5KBJ - chains A and W of the 6 polymer chains in the assembly; structure by X-ray diffraction, 3.09 A resolution.

== Chain A ==
Protein: Replication initiator A, N-terminal
From: Staphylococcus aureus
UniProt: D2JDC3 (D2JDC3_STAAU); numbering as in UniProt (aligned over 2-133)
Amino-acid sequence (132 residues; row label = number of the first residue in the row):
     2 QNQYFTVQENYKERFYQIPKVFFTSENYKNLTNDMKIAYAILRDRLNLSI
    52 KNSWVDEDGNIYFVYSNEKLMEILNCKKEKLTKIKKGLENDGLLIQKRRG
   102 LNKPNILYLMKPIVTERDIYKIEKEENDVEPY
Unresolved in the structure: 2-3
What the authors report for this chain:
  - binding site for the 32-nt DNA strand: Lys-79, Glu-80, Thr-83, Arg-99, Gly-101, Leu-102, Asn-103

== Chain W ==
Molecule: 32-nt DNA strand
Sequence (32 nucleotides; numbered 3 to 34; the number before each row is that of its first residue):
     3 ATCTGGACGTTCGATTTTCGAACTTCTGGACG

== How chain A and chain W interact ==
Residue-residue contacts (13; chain A residue first):
  Asn-68(A) / DC10(W)  phosphate contact
  Asn-68(A) / DG11(W)  phosphate contact
  Lys-79(A) / DG11(W)  hydrogen bond to the base
  Thr-83(A) / DG11(W)  sugar contact
  Thr-83(A) / DT12(W)  base contact
  Lys-86(A) / DG11(W)  salt bridge to the phosphate
  Lys-87(A) / DG11(W)  phosphate contact
  Lys-87(A) / DT12(W)  salt bridge to the phosphate
  Gln-97(A) / DG11(W)  hydrogen bond to the phosphate
  Arg-99(A) / DC10(W)  hydrogen bond to the sugar
  Leu-102(A) / DG7(W)  base contact
  Leu-102(A) / DA9(W)  sugar contact
  Asn-106(A) / DC10(W)  sugar contact
Other interface residues (no listed pair), chain A (13 interface residues in all): Ser-67, Gly-101, Asn-103, Pro-105
Other interface residues (no listed pair), chain W (6 interface residues in all): DG8

== In short ==
13 residues of chain A and 6 residues of chain W are in contact, with 3 hydrogen bonds and 2 salt bridges.
Among the polar pairs are Lys-79(A)/DG11(W), Arg-99(A)/DC10(W) and Gln-97(A)/DG11(W). From the paper: a
binding site for the 32-nt DNA strand at Lys-79(A), Glu-80(A) and Thr-83(A) among others.
Chain A is Replication initiator A, N-terminal (Staphylococcus aureus) and chain W is a 32-nt DNA strand; the
structure, Structure of Rep-DNA complex, was determined by X-ray diffraction (same publication as 4PT7, 4PTA,
4PQK and 4PQL).
